Entry 4R56 (X-ray diffraction, 2.30 A resolution); this record covers chains A and C of the 3 polymer chains in the assembly.

Chain A:
Name: Chromatin protein Cren7
From: Sulfolobus solfataricus P2
UniProt: Q97ZE3 (CREN7_SULSO); residue numbers follow UniProt; this construct covers 1-60
Amino-acid sequence (60 residues; each row starts with the number of its first residue):
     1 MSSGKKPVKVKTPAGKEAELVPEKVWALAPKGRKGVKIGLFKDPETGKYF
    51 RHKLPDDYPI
Unresolved in the structure: 1
UniProt features mapped onto this chain:
  - modified residue: Lys16 (N6-methyllysine)
  - mutagenesis: Lys24 (K24E: Slightly reduces the melting temperature of the protein. Slightly reduces affinity for calf thymus DNA and poly(dA-dT) oligonucleotides. Increases affinity for poly(dG-dC) oligonucleotide ...), Lys31 (K31E: Slightly reduces the melting temperature of the protein. Destabilizes complex with DNA. Slightly reduces affinity for calf thymus DNA and poly(dA-dT) oligonucleotides ...), Phe41 (F41A: Results in a significant protein misfolding, reduced thermostability, reduced ability to mediate DNA compaction and bridging ...), Lys42 (K42E: Slightly reduces the melting temperature of the protein. Slightly reduces affinity for calf thymus DNA and poly(dA-dT) oligonucleotides ...), Lys48 (K48E: Slightly reduces the melting temperature of the protein. Slightly reduces affinity for calf thymus DNA and poly(dA-dT) oligonucleotides ...)

Chain C:
Molecule: 8-nt DNA strand
Sequence (8 nucleotides; row label = number of the first residue in the row):
   101 GTGATCAC

Chain A / chain C interface:
Pairs across the interface - 16 pairs, chain A then chain C:
  Lys24(A) with DC106(C), salt bridge to the phosphate
  Trp26(A) with DA104(C), hydrogen bond to the base; DT105(C), sugar contact
  Ala27(A) with DA104(C), sugar contact
  Leu28(A) with DG103(C), hydrogen bond to the base; DA104(C), base contact
  Ala29(A) with DG103(C), sugar contact
  Pro30(A) with DT102(C), base contact; DG103(C), sugar contact
  Lys31(A) with DG103(C), hydrogen bond to the phosphate
  Arg33(A) with DG101(C), base contact
  Leu40(A) with DC106(C), sugar contact; DA107(C), phosphate contact
  Tyr49(A) with DA107(C), phosphate contact
  Arg51(A) with DT105(C), hydrogen bond to the base; DC106(C), hydrogen bond to the base
Also at the interface, not in a pair above, chain A (14 interface residues in all): Gly35, Val36, Lys48
Also at the interface, not in a pair above, chain C (8 interface residues in all): DC108

Summary:
The interface between chain A and chain C involves 14 residues on one side and 8 on the other, with 5 hydrogen
bonds and 1 salt bridge. Among the polar pairs are Trp26(A)-DA104(C), Leu28(A)-DG103(C) and Arg51(A)-DT105(C).
From UniProt: 5 mutagenesis sites on chain A.
Here chain A is Chromatin protein Cren7 (Sulfolobus solfataricus P2) and chain C is an 8-nt DNA strand. Entry
4R56 (Crystal structure of Sulfolobus Cren7-dsDNA(GTGATCAC) complex) was determined by X-ray diffraction,
deposited together with 4R55.
